Entry 6G9L (electron microscopy, 5.01 A resolution (low resolution: residue-level contacts below are approximate; hydrogen-bond / salt-bridge calls are withheld)); this record covers chains C and D of the 6 polymer chains in the assembly.

# Chain C (and D)
Protein: Volume-regulated anion channel subunit LRRC8A
From: Mus musculus
Notes: chain D of this document is another copy of the same molecule, construct and numbering; everything in this record applies to it too
Reference sequence: Q80WG5 (LRC8A_MOUSE); residue numbers follow UniProt; this construct covers 1-810
Sequence (810 residues; numbered 1 to 810; the number before each row is that of its first residue):
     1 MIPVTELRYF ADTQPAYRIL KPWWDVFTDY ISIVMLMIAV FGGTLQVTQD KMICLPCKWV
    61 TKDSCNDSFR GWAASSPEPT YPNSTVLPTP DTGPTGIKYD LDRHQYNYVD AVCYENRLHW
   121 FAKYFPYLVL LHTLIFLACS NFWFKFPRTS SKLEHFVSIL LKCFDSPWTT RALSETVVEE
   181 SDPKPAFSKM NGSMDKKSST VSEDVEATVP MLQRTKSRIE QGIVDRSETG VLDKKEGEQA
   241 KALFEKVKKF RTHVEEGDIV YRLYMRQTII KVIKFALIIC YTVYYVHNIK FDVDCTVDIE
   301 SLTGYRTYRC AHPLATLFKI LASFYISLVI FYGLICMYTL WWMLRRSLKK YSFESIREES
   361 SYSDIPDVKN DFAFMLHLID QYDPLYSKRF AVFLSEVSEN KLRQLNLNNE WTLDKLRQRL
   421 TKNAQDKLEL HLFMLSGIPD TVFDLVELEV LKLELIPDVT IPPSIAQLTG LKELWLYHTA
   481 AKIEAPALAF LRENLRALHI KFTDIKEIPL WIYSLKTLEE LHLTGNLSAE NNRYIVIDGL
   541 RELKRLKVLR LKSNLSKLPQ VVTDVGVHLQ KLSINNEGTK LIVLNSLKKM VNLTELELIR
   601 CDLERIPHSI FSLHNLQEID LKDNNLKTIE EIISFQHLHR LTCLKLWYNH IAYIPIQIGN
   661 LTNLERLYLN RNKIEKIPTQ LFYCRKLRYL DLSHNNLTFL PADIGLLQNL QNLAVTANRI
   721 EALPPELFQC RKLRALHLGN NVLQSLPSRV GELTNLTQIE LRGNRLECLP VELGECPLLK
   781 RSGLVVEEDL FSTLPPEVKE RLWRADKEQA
Disordered / not traced: 1-14, 69-91, 177-229, 809-810
Disulfides: Cys54-Cys310, Cys57-Cys65, Cys113-Cys295
UniProt features mapped onto this chain:
  - motif: Leu706, Leu707 (Di-leucine motif)
  - site: Arg103 (Required for anion selectivity)
  - modified residue: Met1 (N-acetylmethionine), Thr200 (Phosphothreonine), Ser202 (Phosphoserine), Thr215 (Phosphothreonine), Ser217 (Phosphoserine)
  - glycosylation (N-linked (GlcNAc...) asparagine): Asn66, Asn83
  - natural variant: Phe443 to Ala810 (deletion: In ebo)
  - mutagenesis: Val40 (V40D: Abolishes activity in hypotonic solution), Thr44 (T44D: Abolishes activity in hypotonic solution), Val47 (V47D: Abolishes activity in hypotonic solution; V47K/N: Impairs activity in hypotonic solution), Thr48 (T48D: Abolishes activity in hypotonic solution; T48W/Y/K/N: Impairs activity in hypotonic solution), Arg103 (R103A: No effect on anion channel activity. Impairs channel selectivity, so that the channel is also permeable to Na(+) ions)

# Interface between chain C and chain D
Contacting residue pairs (73; chain C residue first):
  Val47(C) - Phe41(D)
  Val47(C) - Leu45(D)
  Asp50(C) - Gln49(D)
  Lys58(C) - Pro94(D)
  Tyr99(C) - Gly96(D)
  Asp100(C) - Gly96(D)
  Asp100(C) - Ile97(D)
  Asp100(C) - Lys98(D)
  Leu101(C) - Gly96(D)
  Asp102(C) - Tyr106(D)
  Arg103(C) - Arg103(D)
  His104(C) - Ile53(D)
  His104(C) - Cys54(D)
  His104(C) - Leu55(D)
  His104(C) - Tyr106(D)
  Gln105(C) - Ile97(D)
  Gln105(C) - Tyr99(D)
  Tyr108(C) - Ile53(D)
  Tyr108(C) - Leu55(D)
  Tyr108(C) - Arg309(D)
  Tyr108(C) - Ala311(D)
  Ala111(C) - Phe291(D)
  Glu115(C) - Phe291(D)
  Glu115(C) - Thr316(D)
  Tyr124(C) - Thr316(D)
  Tyr124(C) - Leu317(D)
  Tyr124(C) - Ile320(D)
  Tyr127(C) - Phe41(D)
  Tyr127(C) - Leu317(D)
  Phe142(C) - Phe27(D)
  Lys145(C) - Tyr30(D)
  Pro147(C) - Trp23(D)
  Ser151(C) - Asp383(D)
  Glu154(C) - Tyr386(D)
  His155(C) - Leu385(D)
  Glu245(C) - Ser174(D)
  Lys249(C) - Thr170(D)
  Lys249(C) - Arg389(D)
  Glu300(C) - Ile97(D)
  Ser301(C) - Asp67(D)
  Ser301(C) - Ser68(D)
  Ser301(C) - Ile97(D)
  Ser301(C) - Tyr99(D)
  Leu302(C) - Pro56(D)
  Leu302(C) - Ile97(D)
  Leu302(C) - Tyr99(D)
  Thr303(C) - Thr95(D)
  Thr303(C) - Gly96(D)
  Thr303(C) - Ile97(D)
  Gly304(C) - Pro94(D)
  Tyr305(C) - Pro94(D)
  Tyr305(C) - Thr95(D)
  Tyr305(C) - Gly96(D)
  Phe433(C) - Gln467(D)
  Met434(C) - Pro463(D)
  Glu454(C) - Ala466(D)
  Leu455(C) - Pro463(D)
  Lys501(C) - Ala489(D)
  Lys552(C) - Glu493(D)
  Lys552(C) - Lys516(D)
  Glu577(C) - Lys516(D)
  Arg600(C) - Arg545(D)
  Asp623(C) - Arg545(D)
  Asn696(C) - Arg640(D)
  Arg719(C) - His639(D)
  Arg719(C) - Arg640(D)
  Glu721(C) - Lys686(D)
  Arg765(C) - Glu665(D)
  Arg765(C) - Lys686(D)
  Arg765(C) - Arg688(D)
  Arg765(C) - Asn709(D)
  Glu767(C) - Gln711(D)
  Glu767(C) - Lys732(D)
Other interface residues (no listed pair), chain C (51 interface residues in all): Asn107, Leu131, Arg148, Lys246, Gly578, Tyr648, His650, Gln744
Other interface residues (no listed pair), chain D (55 interface residues in all): Pro313, Phe324, Tyr382, Ser464, Pro486, Lys544, Lys547, Val567

# Overview
51 residues of chain C face 55 of chain D across their interface. From UniProt: 5 mutagenesis sites on chain
C.
Chain C and chain D are both Volume-regulated anion channel subunit LRRC8A (Mus musculus); the structure,
Structure of homomeric mLRRC8A volume-regulated anion channel at 5.01 A resolution, was determined by electron
microscopy, deposited together with 6FNW, 6G8Z and 6G9O.
